PDB entry 8WT9 | electron microscopy, 2.70 A resolution | chains A and I of the 10 polymer chains in the assembly

Chain A:
Name: IS621 transposase
Source organism: Escherichia coli
Reference sequence: A0A0E0Y1P1 (A0A0E0Y1P1_ECO1C); residue numbers follow UniProt; this construct covers 1-326
Chain sequence (328 residues; each row starts with the number of its first residue; numbers below 1 keep their minus sign (Gly-1 is residue -1)):
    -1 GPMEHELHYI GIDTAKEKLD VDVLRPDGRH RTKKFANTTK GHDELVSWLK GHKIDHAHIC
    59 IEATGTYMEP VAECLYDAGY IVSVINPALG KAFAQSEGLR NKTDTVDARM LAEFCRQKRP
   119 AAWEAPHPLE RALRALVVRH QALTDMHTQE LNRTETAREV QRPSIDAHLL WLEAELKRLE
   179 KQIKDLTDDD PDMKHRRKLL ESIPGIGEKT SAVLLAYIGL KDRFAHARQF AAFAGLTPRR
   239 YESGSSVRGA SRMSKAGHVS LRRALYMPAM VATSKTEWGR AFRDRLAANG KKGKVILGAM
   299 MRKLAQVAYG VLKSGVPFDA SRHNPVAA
Unresolved in the structure: -1 to 3, 323-326
Differences from the reference sequence: expression tag (-1 to 0)
What the authors report for this chain:
  - conformationally variable residues (order/disorder transition): Ser241
  - binding site for target DNA: Ser241
  - binding site for donor DNA: Ser241
  - mutagenesis - D11A/E60A/D102A/D105A, S241A: abolished catalytic activity

Chain I:
Molecule: donor DNA-target DNA
Sequence (33 nucleotides; each row starts with the number of its first residue):
     1 TGCAGGCCAT AAGTCAATCT ACAGATGAGC TCG
Unresolved in the structure: 1-4, 32-33

How chain A and chain I interact:
Pairs across the interface (25):
  Thr12(A) - DA21(I)  sugar contact
  Ala13(A) - DA21(I)  phosphate contact
  Ala13(A) - DC22(I)  phosphate contact
  Lys14(A) - DA21(I)  phosphate contact
  Lys14(A) - DC22(I)  hydrogen bond to the phosphate
  Lys14(A) - DA23(I)  salt bridge to the phosphate
  Thr62(A) - DT20(I)  sugar contact
  Thr62(A) - DA21(I)  sugar contact
  Pro85(A) - DC19(I)  base contact
  Pro85(A) - DT20(I)  sugar contact
  Ala86(A) - DT18(I)  base contact
  Ala86(A) - DC19(I)  sugar contact
  Lys89(A) - DC19(I)  phosphate contact
  Lys89(A) - DT20(I)  salt bridge to the phosphate
  Arg237(A) - DA16(I)  salt bridge to the phosphate
  Arg246(A) - DT14(I)  phosphate contact
  Gly247(A) - DT14(I)  phosphate contact
  Gly247(A) - DC15(I)  phosphate contact
  Ala248(A) - DT14(I)  phosphate contact
  Ala248(A) - DC15(I)  phosphate contact
  Ser252(A) - DA17(I)  sugar contact
  Lys253(A) - DA17(I)  salt bridge to the phosphate
  Ala254(A) - DA17(I)  base contact
  Gly255(A) - DA17(I)  base contact
  Val257(A) - DA17(I)  base contact
Also at the interface, not in a pair above, chain A (23 interface residues in all): Asp11, Glu60, Gly63, Tyr65, Asn84, Arg250, Arg260

Summary:
23 residues of chain A face 10 of chain I across their interface, with 1 hydrogen bond and 4 salt bridges.
Polar pairs include Lys14(A)-DC22(I), Lys14(A)-DA23(I) and Lys89(A)-DT20(I). The paper reports a binding site
for target DNA at Ser241(A); D11A/E60A/D102A/D105A and S241A of chain A abolish catalytic activity.
Here chain A is IS621 transposase (Escherichia coli) and chain I is donor DNA-target DNA. Entry 8WT9 (Cryo-EM
structure of the IS621 recombinase in complex with bridge RNA, donor DNA, and target DNA ...) was determined
by electron microscopy, deposited together with 8WT6, 8WT7 and 8WT8.
